PDB entry 4JQD | X-ray diffraction, 2.75 A resolution | chains A and H of the 4 polymer chains in the assembly

== Chain A ==
Protein: Csp231I C protein
Source organism: Citrobacter sp. RFL231
Reference sequence: Q32WH4 (Q32WH4_9ENTR); residues 1-98 here = UniProt positions 1-98
Sequence (98 residues; numbered 1 to 98; the number before each row is that of its first residue):
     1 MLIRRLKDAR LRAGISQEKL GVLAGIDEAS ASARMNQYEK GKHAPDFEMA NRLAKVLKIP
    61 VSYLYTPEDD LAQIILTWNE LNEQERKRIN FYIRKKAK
Disordered / not traced: 95-98
From the paper describing this entry:
  - binding site for the 21-nt DNA strand (chain H): Lys-87

== Chain H ==
Molecule: 21-nt DNA strand
Sequence (21 nucleotides; numbered 1 to 21; the number before each row is that of its first residue):
     1 TTACTAAGTT TTCCTTAGTG T

== Interface between chain A and chain H ==
Contacting residue pairs (12):
  Arg-10(A) / DA3(H)  salt bridge to the phosphate
  Ser-16(A) / DT2(H)  phosphate contact
  Ser-16(A) / DA3(H)  phosphate contact
  Gln-17(A) / DA3(H)  hydrogen bond to the phosphate
  Gln-17(A) / DC4(H)  hydrogen bond to the phosphate
  Ser-32(A) / DC4(H)  hydrogen bond to the base
  Ala-33(A) / DT5(H)  base contact
  Asn-36(A) / DA3(H)  sugar contact
  Asn-36(A) / DC4(H)  phosphate contact
  Asn-36(A) / DT5(H)  base contact
  Lys-40(A) / DC4(H)  salt bridge to the phosphate
  Lys-40(A) / DT5(H)  phosphate contact
Also at the interface, not in a pair above, chain A (9 interface residues in all): Glu-18, Gln-37
Also at the interface, not in a pair above, chain H (6 interface residues in all): DA6, DA7

== In short ==
9 residues of chain A face 6 of chain H across their interface; the contacts include 3 hydrogen bonds and 2
salt bridges. Polar pairs include Ser-32(A)/DC4(H), Gln-17(A)/DA3(H) and Gln-17(A)/DC4(H). The paper reports a
binding site for the 21-nt DNA strand (chain H) at Lys-87(A).
Chain A is Csp231I C protein (Citrobacter sp. RFL231) and chain H is a 21-nt DNA strand; the structure,
Crystal structure of the Restriction-Modification Controller Protein C.Csp231I OL operator complex, was
determined by X-ray diffraction (same publication as 4JCX and 4JCY).
